PDB entry 2G6Y | X-ray diffraction, 1.60 A resolution | chains A and B of the 4 polymer chains in the assembly

[Chain A (and B)]
Name: green fluorescent protein 2
Organism: Pontellina plumata
Notes: chain B of this document is another copy of the same molecule, construct and numbering; everything in this record applies to it too
Sequence (217 residues; each row starts with the number of its first residue; note: 2 numbers in that range are skipped by the numbering (no residue carries them; nothing is unmodelled there)):
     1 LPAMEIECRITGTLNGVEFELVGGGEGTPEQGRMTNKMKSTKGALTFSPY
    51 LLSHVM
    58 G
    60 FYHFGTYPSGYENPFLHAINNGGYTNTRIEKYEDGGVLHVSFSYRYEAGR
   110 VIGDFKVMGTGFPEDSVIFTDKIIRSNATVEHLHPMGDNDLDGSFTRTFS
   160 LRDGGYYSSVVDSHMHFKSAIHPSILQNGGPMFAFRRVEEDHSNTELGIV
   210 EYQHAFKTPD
Unresolved in the structure: 1-2, 219 (chain B: 219)
Glycans and other covalent adducts: covalent link Met-56/Gly-58; covalent link Gly-58/Phe-60
Modified / non-standard residues: Gly-58 ({(4Z)-2-(aminomethyl)-4-[(4-hydroxyphenyl)methylidene]-5-oxo-4,5-dihydro-1H-imidazol-1-yl}acetic acid; CR2)
Sequence notes: cloning artifact (1); engineered mutation Glu-5 (Lys in 33243028), Met-117 (Val in 33243028), Asp-149 (Val in 33243028), Asp-151 (Val in 33243028), Thr-155 (Ala in 33243028), Ser-168 (Phe in 33243028), Asp-200 (Leu in 33243028), Asp-219 (Ile in 33243028); chromophore (58, 58, 58)
From the paper describing this entry:
  - catalytic residues: Glu-89 (proposed by the authors, not directly observed)
  - mutagenesis - V197L: unchanged stability

[How chain A and chain B interact]
Residue-residue contacts (47; chain A residue first):
  Arg-134(A) with Asn-187(B), hydrogen bond (side chain-backbone); Gly-188(B)
  Asn-136(A) with Gly-189(B); Pro-190(B)
  Ala-137(A) with Pro-190(B); Phe-192(B)
  Thr-138(A) with Phe-192(B)
  Val-139(A) with Val-139(B), hydrophobic; Phe-192(B), hydrophobic
  His-141(A) with Thr-155(B); Thr-157(B)
  His-143(A) with Thr-157(B); Tyr-165(B)
  Pro-144(A) with Tyr-165(B)
  Ser-153(A) with Thr-155(B), hydrogen bond
  Thr-155(A) with His-141(B); Ser-153(B), hydrogen bond
  Thr-157(A) with His-141(B); His-143(B)
  Ser-159(A) with Asn-187(B)
  Gly-163(A) with Asn-187(B)
  Gly-164(A) with Asn-187(B), hydrogen bond (backbone-side chain)
  Tyr-165(A) with His-143(B); Pro-144(B); Asn-187(B); Gly-188(B); Gly-189(B), hydrogen bond (side chain-backbone)
  Gly-188(A) with Arg-134(B), hydrogen bond (backbone-side chain); Asn-136(B); Ser-159(B); Tyr-165(B)
  Gly-189(A) with Tyr-165(B), hydrogen bond (backbone-side chain)
  Pro-190(A) with Asn-136(B); Ala-137(B)
  Phe-192(A) with Ala-137(B); Thr-138(B); Val-139(B)
  Phe-194(A) with Lys-216(B); Thr-217(B); Pro-218(B)
  Phe-215(A) with Phe-215(B), hydrophobic; Pro-218(B), hydrophobic
  Lys-216(A) with Phe-194(B)
  Thr-217(A) with Phe-194(B)
  Pro-218(A) with Phe-194(B); Phe-215(B), hydrophobic; Pro-218(B)
Also at the interface, not in a pair above, chain A (25 interface residues in all): Ser-167
Also at the interface, not in a pair above, chain B (24 interface residues in all): Ser-167

[In short]
The interface between chain A and chain B involves 25 residues on one side and 24 on the other, with 7
hydrogen bonds. Among the polar pairs are Arg-134(A)/Asn-187(B), Ser-153(A)/Thr-155(B) and
Gly-164(A)/Asn-187(B). The paper reports the catalytic residue Glu-89(A); V197L of chain A leaves stability
unchanged.
Chain A and chain B are both green fluorescent protein 2 (Pontellina plumata); the structure, Crystal
structure of the novel green fluorescent protein from marine copepod Pontellina plumata, was determined by
X-ray diffraction, deposited together with 2G6X.
